PDB entry 6X4W | electron microscopy, 3.80 A resolution | chains I and P of the 9 polymer chains in the assembly

[Chain I]
Name: DNA-directed RNA polymerase subunit beta
Source organism: Escherichia coli
Notes: EC 2.7.7.6
UniProt: P0A8V4 (RPOB_ECO57); numbering as in UniProt (aligned over 1-1342)
Amino-acid sequence (1342 residues; numbered 1 to 1342; the number before each row is that of its first residue):
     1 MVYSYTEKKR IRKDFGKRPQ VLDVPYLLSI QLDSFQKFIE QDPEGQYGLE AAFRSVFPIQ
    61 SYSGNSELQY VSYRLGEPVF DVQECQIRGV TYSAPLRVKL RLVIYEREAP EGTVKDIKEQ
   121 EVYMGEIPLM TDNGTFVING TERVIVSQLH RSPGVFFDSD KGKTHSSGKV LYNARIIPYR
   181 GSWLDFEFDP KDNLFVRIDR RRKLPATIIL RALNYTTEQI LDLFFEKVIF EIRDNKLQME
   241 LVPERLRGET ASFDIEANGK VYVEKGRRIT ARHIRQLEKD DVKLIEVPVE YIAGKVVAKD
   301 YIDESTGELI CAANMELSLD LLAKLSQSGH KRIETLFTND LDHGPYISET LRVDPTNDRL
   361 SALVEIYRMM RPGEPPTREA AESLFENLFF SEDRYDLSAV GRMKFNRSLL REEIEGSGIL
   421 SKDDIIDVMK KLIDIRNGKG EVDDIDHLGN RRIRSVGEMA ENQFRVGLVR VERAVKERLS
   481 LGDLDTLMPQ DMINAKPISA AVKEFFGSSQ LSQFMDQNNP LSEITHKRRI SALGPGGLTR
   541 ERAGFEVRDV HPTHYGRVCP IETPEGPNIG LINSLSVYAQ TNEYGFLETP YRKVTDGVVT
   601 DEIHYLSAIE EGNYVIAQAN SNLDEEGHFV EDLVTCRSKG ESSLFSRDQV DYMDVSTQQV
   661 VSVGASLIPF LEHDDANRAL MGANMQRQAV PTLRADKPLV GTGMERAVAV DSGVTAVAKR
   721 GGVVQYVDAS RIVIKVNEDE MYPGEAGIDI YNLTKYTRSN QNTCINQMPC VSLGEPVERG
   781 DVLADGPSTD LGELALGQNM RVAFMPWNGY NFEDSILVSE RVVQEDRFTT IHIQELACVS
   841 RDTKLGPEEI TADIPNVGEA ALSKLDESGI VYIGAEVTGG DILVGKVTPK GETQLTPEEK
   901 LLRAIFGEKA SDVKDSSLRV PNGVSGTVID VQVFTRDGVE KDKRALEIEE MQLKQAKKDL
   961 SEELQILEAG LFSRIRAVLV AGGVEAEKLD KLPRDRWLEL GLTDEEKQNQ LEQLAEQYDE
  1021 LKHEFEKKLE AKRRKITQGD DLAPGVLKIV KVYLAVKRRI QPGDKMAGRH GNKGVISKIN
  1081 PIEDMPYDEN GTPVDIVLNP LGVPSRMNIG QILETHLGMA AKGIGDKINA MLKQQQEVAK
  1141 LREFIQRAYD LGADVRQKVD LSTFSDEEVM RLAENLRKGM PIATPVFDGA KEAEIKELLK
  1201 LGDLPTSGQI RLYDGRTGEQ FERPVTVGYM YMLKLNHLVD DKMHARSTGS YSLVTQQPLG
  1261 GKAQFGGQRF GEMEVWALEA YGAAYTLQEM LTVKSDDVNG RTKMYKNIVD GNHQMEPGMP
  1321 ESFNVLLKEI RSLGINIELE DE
Unresolved in the structure: 1, 891-914, 1342
Curated features (UniProtKB/Swiss-Prot):
  - modified residue (N6-acetyllysine): Lys1022, Lys1200

[Chain P]
Molecule: 64-nt DNA strand
Sequence (64 nucleotides; numbered 1 to 64; the number before each row is that of its first residue):
     1 GGGTATTCGC CGCGTACCTC TCCTAGCCCG CAAGTATCCT ATTCCTTGCA GCGGTGCCGT
    61 TGGG
Unresolved in the structure: 56-64

[How chain I and chain P interact]
Residue-residue contacts (15):
  Asn139(I) - DC22(P)  hydrogen bond to the phosphate
  Thr141(I) - DT21(P)  phosphate contact
  Arg143(I) - DT21(P)  hydrogen bond to the phosphate
  Arg143(I) - DC22(P)  salt bridge to the phosphate
  Arg202(I) - DG9(P)  phosphate contact
  Lys203(I) - DC8(P)  salt bridge to the phosphate
  Phe514(I) - DC20(P)  phosphate contact
  Glu541(I) - DG14(P)  phosphate contact
  Arg542(I) - DC13(P)  hydrogen bond to the base
  Gly1261(I) - DC18(P)  phosphate contact
  Lys1262(I) - DC18(P)  hydrogen bond to the phosphate
  Lys1262(I) - DT19(P)  phosphate contact
  Arg1269(I) - DA16(P)  phosphate contact
  Arg1269(I) - DC17(P)  hydrogen bond to the phosphate
  Met1273(I) - DT15(P)  sugar contact
Interface residues without a listed pair, chain I (20 interface residues in all): Ile138, Gly507, Ser508, Asp1241, Gly1267, Gln1268, Gly1271, Glu1274

[In short]
20 residues of chain I and 12 residues of chain P are in contact; the contacts include 5 hydrogen bonds and 2
salt bridges. Among the polar pairs are Arg542(I)-DC13(P), Asn139(I)-DC22(P) and Arg143(I)-DT21(P).
Here chain I is DNA-directed RNA polymerase subunit beta (Escherichia coli) and chain P is a 64-nt DNA strand.
Entry 6X4W (Mfd-bound E.coli RNA polymerase elongation complex - III state) was determined by electron
microscopy (same publication as 6X26, 6X2F, 6X2N, 6X43, 6X4Y and 6X50).
